PDB entry 6IQG | X-ray diffraction, 3.00 A resolution | chains A and B of the 4 polymer chains in the assembly

# Chain A (and B)
Name: Immunoglobulin gamma-1 heavy chain
Source organism: Homo sapiens
Notes: chain B of this document is another copy of the same molecule, construct and numbering; everything in this record applies to it too
UniProt: P0DOX5 (IGG1_HUMAN); residues 236-445 here correspond to UniProt positions 238-447 (UniProt number = residue number + 2)
Chain sequence (210 residues; each row starts with the number of its first residue):
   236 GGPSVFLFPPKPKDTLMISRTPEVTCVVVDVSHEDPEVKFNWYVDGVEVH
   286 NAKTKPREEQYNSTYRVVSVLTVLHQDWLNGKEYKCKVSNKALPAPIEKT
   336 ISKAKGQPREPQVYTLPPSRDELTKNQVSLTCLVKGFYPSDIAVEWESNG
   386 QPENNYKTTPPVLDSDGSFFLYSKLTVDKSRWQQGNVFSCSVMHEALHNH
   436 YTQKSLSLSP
Unresolved in the structure: 236, 444-445
Swiss-Prot annotation at these positions:
  - glycosylation: N297 (N-linked (GlcNAc...) (complex) asparagine)
Disulfides: C261-C321, C367-C425
Glycans and other covalent adducts: glycan linked to N297

# Interface between chain A and chain B
Pairs across the interface (45; chain A residue first):
  Q347(A) with K360(B)
  Y349(A) with S354(B); D356(B); E357(B); K360(B), hydrogen bond
  L351(A) with P352(B); S354(B); T366(B)
  P352(A) with L351(B)
  S354(A) with Y349(B); L351(B)
  D356(A) with Y349(B)
  E357(A) with Y349(B); K370(B)
  K360(A) with Q347(B); Y349(B), hydrogen bond
  S364(A) with L368(B); K370(B)
  T366(A) with L351(B); Y407(B), hydrogen bond
  L368(A) with S364(B); K409(B)
  K370(A) with E357(B), salt bridge; S364(B)
  N390(A) with S400(B)
  K392(A) with L398(B), hydrogen bond (side chain-backbone); D399(B); F405(B)
  T394(A) with T394(B)
  P395(A) with P395(B), hydrophobic
  V397(A) with T394(B); P395(B)
  L398(A) with K392(B)
  D399(A) with K392(B); K409(B), salt bridge
  S400(A) with N390(B)
  F405(A) with K392(B); K409(B)
  Y407(A) with T366(B), hydrogen bond; Y407(B), hydrophobic; K409(B)
  K409(A) with L368(B); D399(B), salt bridge; F405(B); Y407(B)
Interface residues without a listed pair, chain A (25 interface residues in all): T350, S408
Interface residues without a listed pair, chain B (26 interface residues in all): T350, Q362, T393, V397

# In short
The interface between chain A and chain B involves 25 residues on one side and 26 on the other; the contacts
include 5 hydrogen bonds and 3 salt bridges. Among the polar pairs are K370(A)-E357(B), D399(A)-K409(B) and
Y349(A)-K360(B).
Chain A and chain B are both Immunoglobulin gamma-1 heavy chain (Homo sapiens); the structure, X-ray crystal
structure of Fc and peptide complex, was determined by X-ray diffraction, deposited together with 6IQH.
